PDB entry 2H6J | X-ray diffraction, 3.20 A resolution | chains D and K of the 14 polymer chains in the assembly

# Chain D
Molecule: Proteasome alpha-type subunit 1
Source organism: Rhodococcus erythropolis
Notes: EC 3.4.25.1
UniProt: Q53080 (Q53080_RHOER); residues 1-259 here = UniProt positions 1-259
Sequence (259 residues; numbered 1 to 259; the number before each row is that of its first residue):
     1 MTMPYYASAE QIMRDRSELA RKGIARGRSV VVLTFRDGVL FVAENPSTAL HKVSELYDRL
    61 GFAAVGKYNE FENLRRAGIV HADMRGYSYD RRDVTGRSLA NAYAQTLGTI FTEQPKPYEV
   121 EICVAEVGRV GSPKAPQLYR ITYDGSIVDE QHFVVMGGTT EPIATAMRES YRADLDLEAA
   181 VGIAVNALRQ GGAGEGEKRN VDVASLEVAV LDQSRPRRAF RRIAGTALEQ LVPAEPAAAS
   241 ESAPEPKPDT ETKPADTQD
Unresolved in the structure: 1-8, 193-200, 236-259

# Chain K
Molecule: Proteasome beta-type subunit 1
Source organism: Rhodococcus erythropolis
Notes: EC 3.4.25.1
UniProt: Q53079 (Q53079_RHOER); aligned to UniProt positions 1-292 over residues -65 to 227 (the alignment contains insertions or deletions, so no single offset holds)
Sequence (294 residues; numbered -65 to 229; 1 number in that range is skipped by the numbering (no residue carries it; nothing is unmodelled there); the number before each row is that of its first residue; numbers below 1 keep their minus sign (Met-65 is residue -65)):
   -65 MTADRPALRT GDRDTRLSFG SNLSSFTDYL RGHAPELLPE NRIGHRSHST RGGDGMESGD
    -5 LAPHG
     1 TTIVALTYKG GVLLAGDRRA TQGNLIASRD VEKVYVTDEY SAAGIAGTAG IAIELVRLFA
    61 VELEHYEKIE GVPLTFDGKA NRLASMVRGN LGAAMQGLAV VPLLVGYDLD ADDESRAGRI
   121 VSYDVVGGRY EERAGYHAVG SGSLAAKSAL KKIYSPDSDE ETALRAAIES LYDAADDDSA
   181 TGGPDLTRGI YPTAVTITQA GAVHVSEETT SELARRIVAE RTEQGGSAR
Unresolved in the structure: -65 to -45, -27 to -7, 220-229
Construct notes: engineered mutation Ala145 (Phe210 in Q53079)
Curated features (UniProtKB/Swiss-Prot):
  - active site: Thr1 (Nucleophile)
What the authors report for this chain:
  - catalytic residues: Thr1, Asp17, Lys33 (citing earlier work)
  - mutagenesis - F145A, F145A/D173A/D176A, F145A/K151A/K152A, K151A/K152A, D177A, D178A: decreased catalytic activity
  - mutagenesis - D173A/D176A: unchanged catalytic activity

# How chain D and chain K interact
Contacting residue pairs - 24 pairs, chain D then chain K:
  Glu55(D) - Lys68(K)
  Leu56(D) - Lys68(K)
  Arg75(D) - Lys68(K)  hydrogen bond (side chain-backbone)
  Arg75(D) - Ile69(K)
  Arg76(D) - Ser-42(K)
  Arg76(D) - Ile69(K)
  Arg76(D) - Glu70(K)  salt bridge
  Ile79(D) - His65(K)
  Ile79(D) - Lys68(K)
  Ile79(D) - Ile69(K)  hydrophobic
  Val80(D) - Tyr-37(K)  hydrophobic
  Val80(D) - His65(K)
  Asp83(D) - Phe-40(K)
  Asp83(D) - His65(K)  salt bridge
  Asp83(D) - Lys68(K)  salt bridge
  Met84(D) - Phe-40(K)  hydrophobic
  Met84(D) - Tyr-37(K)  hydrophobic
  Met84(D) - Leu-36(K)  hydrophobic
  Gly86(D) - Arg57(K)
  Tyr87(D) - Glu54(K)
  Tyr87(D) - Arg57(K)
  Tyr87(D) - Leu58(K)
  Tyr89(D) - Arg57(K)  hydrogen bond (backbone-side chain)
  Arg91(D) - Glu64(K)  salt bridge
Other interface residues (no listed pair), chain D (14 interface residues in all): Ser54, Tyr57
Other interface residues (no listed pair), chain K (14 interface residues in all): Leu-29, Val61

# In short
The chain D/chain K interface involves 14 residues from each chain; the contacts include 2 hydrogen bonds and
4 salt bridges. Polar pairs include Arg76(D)-Glu70(K), Asp83(D)-His65(K) and Asp83(D)-Lys68(K). From the
paper: catalytic residues Thr1(K), Asp17(K) and Lys33(K); F145A, F145A/D173A/D176A and F145A/K151A/K152A of
chain K, among others, reduce catalytic activity; 7 substitutions were tested in all.
Here chain D is Proteasome alpha-type subunit 1 and chain K is Proteasome beta-type subunit 1, both from
Rhodococcus erythropolis. Entry 2H6J (Crystal Structure of the Beta F145A Rhodococcus Proteasome) was
determined by X-ray diffraction.
